PDB entry 9MW7 | electron microscopy, 3.40 A resolution | chains C and A of the 3 polymer chains in the assembly

# Chain C
Molecule: 27-nt RNA strand
Source organism: synthetic construct
Sequence (27 nucleotides; each row starts with the number of its first residue):
     1 CGAUGGAUACUAACUAUCAGGACGUAU

# Chain A
Molecule: AncD1D2
Source organism: synthetic construct
Chain sequence (652 residues; row label = number of the first residue in the row):
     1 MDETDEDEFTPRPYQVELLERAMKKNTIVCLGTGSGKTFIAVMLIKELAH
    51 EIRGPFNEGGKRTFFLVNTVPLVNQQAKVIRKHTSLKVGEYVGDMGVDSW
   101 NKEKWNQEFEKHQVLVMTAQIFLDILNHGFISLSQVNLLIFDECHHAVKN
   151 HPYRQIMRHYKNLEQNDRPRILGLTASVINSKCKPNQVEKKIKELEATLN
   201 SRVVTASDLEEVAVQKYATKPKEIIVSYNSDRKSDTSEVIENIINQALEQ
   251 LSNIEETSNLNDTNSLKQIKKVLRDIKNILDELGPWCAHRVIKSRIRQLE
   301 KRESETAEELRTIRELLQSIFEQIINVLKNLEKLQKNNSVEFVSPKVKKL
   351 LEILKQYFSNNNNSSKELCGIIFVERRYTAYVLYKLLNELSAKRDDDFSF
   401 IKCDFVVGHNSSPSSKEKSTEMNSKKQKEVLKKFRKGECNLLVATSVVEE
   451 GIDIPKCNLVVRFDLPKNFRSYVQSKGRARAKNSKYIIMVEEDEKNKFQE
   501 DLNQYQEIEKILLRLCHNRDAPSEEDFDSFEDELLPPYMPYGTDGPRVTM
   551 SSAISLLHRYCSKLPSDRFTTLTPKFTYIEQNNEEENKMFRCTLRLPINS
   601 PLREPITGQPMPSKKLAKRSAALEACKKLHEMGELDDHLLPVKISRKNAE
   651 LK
Disordered / not traced: 1-7, 233-338, 649-652
Reported in the primary citation:
  - binding site for the 27-nt RNA strand: Val-70, His-409
  - conformationally variable residues (domain motion): Val-70

# Interface between chain C and chain A
Residue-residue contacts (17; chain C residue first):
  C1(C) / Ser-415(A)  base contact
  C1(C) / Leu-572(A)  sugar contact
  C1(C) / Thr-573(A)  phosphate contact
  G2(C) / His-558(A)  hydrogen bond to the sugar
  G2(C) / Thr-573(A)  phosphate contact
  A3(C) / Ile-554(A)  sugar contact
  A3(C) / Lys-615(A)  salt bridge to the phosphate
  U4(C) / Lys-615(A)  salt bridge to the phosphate
  U4(C) / Arg-619(A)  salt bridge to the phosphate
  G5(C) / Lys-149(A)  phosphate contact
  G5(C) / Asn-150(A)  phosphate contact
  G5(C) / Asn-180(A)  phosphate contact
  G6(C) / Asn-180(A)  sugar contact
  G6(C) / Ser-181(A)  phosphate contact
  A7(C) / Ser-181(A)  phosphate contact
  A7(C) / Lys-182(A)  hydrogen bond to the phosphate
  U8(C) / Lys-182(A)  salt bridge to the phosphate
Interface residues without a listed pair, chain A (15 interface residues in all): Val-148, Ser-412, Asn-468

# In short
8 residues of chain C and 15 residues of chain A are in contact, with 2 hydrogen bonds and 4 salt bridges.
Polar pairs include G2(C)/His-558(A), A7(C)/Lys-182(A) and A3(C)/Lys-615(A). From the paper: a binding site
for the 27-nt RNA strand at Val-70(A) and His-409(A); conformational variability at Val-70(A).
Chain C is a 27-nt RNA strand and chain A is AncD1D2, both from synthetic construct; the structure, Cryo-EM
structure of ancestral Dicer helicase bound to 27-bp dsRNA in end-bound transition state, was determined by
electron microscopy together with 9MW6, 9MW8, 9MX3 and 9MX5 from the same study.
